1M01 - chain A; structure by X-ray diffraction, 2.10 A resolution.

Chain A:
Protein: Beta-N-acetylhexosaminidase
Source organism: Streptomyces plicatus
Notes: EC 3.2.1.52
UniProt: O85361 (O85361_STRPL); numbering as in UniProt (aligned over 3-506)
Chain sequence (512 residues; each row starts with the number of its first residue; numbers below 1 keep their minus sign (Met-5 is residue -5)):
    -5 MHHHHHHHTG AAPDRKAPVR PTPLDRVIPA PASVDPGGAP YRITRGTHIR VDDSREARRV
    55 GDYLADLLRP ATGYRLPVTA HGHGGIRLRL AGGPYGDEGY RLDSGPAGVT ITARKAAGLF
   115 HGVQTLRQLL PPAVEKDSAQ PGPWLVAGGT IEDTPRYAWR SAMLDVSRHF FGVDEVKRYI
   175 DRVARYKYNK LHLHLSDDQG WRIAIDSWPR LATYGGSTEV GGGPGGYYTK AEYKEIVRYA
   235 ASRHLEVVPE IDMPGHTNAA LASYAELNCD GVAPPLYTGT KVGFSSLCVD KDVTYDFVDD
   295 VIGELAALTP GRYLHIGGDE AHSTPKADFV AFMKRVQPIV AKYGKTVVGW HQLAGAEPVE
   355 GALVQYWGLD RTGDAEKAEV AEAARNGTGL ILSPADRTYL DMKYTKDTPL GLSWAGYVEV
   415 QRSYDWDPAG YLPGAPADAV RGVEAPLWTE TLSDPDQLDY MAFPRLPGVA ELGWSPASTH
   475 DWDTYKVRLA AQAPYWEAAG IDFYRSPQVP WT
Not modelled in the structure: -5 to 7
Construct notes: cloning artifact (-5); expression tag (-4 to 2)
Cystine bridges: Cys263-Cys282
Small-molecule neighbours: N-acetylglucosamine (NAG; 2-acetamido-2-deoxy-beta-D-glucopyranose): Asp159, Arg162, Asp191, His250, Val276, Asp313, Glu314, Trp344, Trp361, Tyr393, Asp395, Met396, Leu406, Trp408, Trp442, Glu444

In short:
Bound to chain A: N-acetylglucosamine.
Chain A is Beta-N-acetylhexosaminidase (Streptomyces plicatus); the structure, Wildtype Streptomyces plicatus
beta-hexosaminidase in complex with product (GlcNAc), was determined by X-ray diffraction, deposited together
with 1M03 and 1M04.
